PDB entry 6HBK | electron microscopy, 3.80 A resolution | chains P and Q of the 33 polymer chains in the assembly

Chain P:
Name: Echovirus 18 capsid protein 1
From: Echovirus E18
Reference sequence: Q8V635 (Q8V635_9ENTO); residues 1001-1287 here correspond to UniProt positions 569-855 (UniProt number = residue number - 432)
Chain sequence (287 residues; each row starts with the number of its first residue):
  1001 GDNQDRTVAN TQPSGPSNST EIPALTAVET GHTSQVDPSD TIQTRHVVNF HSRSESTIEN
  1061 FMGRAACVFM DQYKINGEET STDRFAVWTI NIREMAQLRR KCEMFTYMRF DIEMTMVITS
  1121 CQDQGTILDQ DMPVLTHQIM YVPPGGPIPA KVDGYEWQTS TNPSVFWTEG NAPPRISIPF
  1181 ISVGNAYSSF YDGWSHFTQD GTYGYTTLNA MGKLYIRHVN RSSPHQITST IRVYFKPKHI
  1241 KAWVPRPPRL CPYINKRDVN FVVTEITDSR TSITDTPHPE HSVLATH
Disordered / not traced: 1001-1042, 1123-1131, 1276-1287

Chain Q:
Name: Echovirus 18 capsid protein 3
From: Echovirus E18
Reference sequence: Q8V635 (Q8V635_9ENTO); residues 2001-2259 here correspond to UniProt positions 70-328 (UniProt number = residue number - 1931)
Chain sequence (259 residues; row label = number of the first residue in the row):
  2001 SPSAEECGYS DRVRSMTLGN STITTQESAN VVVGYGEWPS YLSDREATAE DQPTQPDVAT
  2061 CRFYTLESVQ WEKTSPGWWW KFPEALKNMG LFGQNMHYHY LGRAGYTIHV QCNASKFHQG
  2121 CLLVVCVPEA EMGCADTDTT FPATELTTED TPHVFTSDSI TGKKVQAAVC NAGMGVGVGN
  2181 LTIFPHQWIN LRTNNSATIV IPYINSVPMD NMFRHYNFTL MIIPFAPLNF TDGATAYVPI
  2241 TVTIAPMYAE YNGLRLAST
Disordered / not traced: 2001-2012, 2027-2029, 2044-2047, 2258-2259

How chain P and chain Q interact:
Contacting residue pairs (85; chain P residue first):
  R1093(P) with E2131(Q), salt bridge
  T1106(P) with E2129(Q)
  Y1107(P) with E2129(Q), hydrogen bond; I2204(Q), hydrogen bond (side chain-backbone); N2205(Q); S2206(Q)
  G1184(P) with S2206(Q)
  N1185(P) with S2206(Q), hydrogen bond (backbone-backbone); P2208(Q)
  A1186(P) with S2206(Q)
  F1190(P) with E2129(Q); E2131(Q)
  Y1191(P) with E2129(Q); E2131(Q); R2214(Q), hydrogen bond; H2215(Q)
  D1192(P) with E2129(Q), hydrogen bond (backbone-side chain); A2130(Q); E2131(Q); H2215(Q); Y2216(Q), hydrogen bond (backbone-backbone)
  G1193(P) with R2214(Q); H2215(Q)
  W1194(P) with F2141(Q), hydrophobic; A2143(Q), hydrophobic; L2146(Q), hydrophobic; R2214(Q), hydrogen bond (backbone-backbone); Y2216(Q), hydrogen bond
  S1195(P) with R2214(Q)
  F1197(P) with R2214(Q)
  Q1199(P) with A2143(Q)
  Y1203(P) with A2130(Q); E2131(Q); M2132(Q); F2141(Q), hydrophobic; L2146(Q), hydrophobic
  G1204(P) with E2131(Q)
  L1208(P) with S2206(Q)
  V1244(P) with Y2035(Q); P2128(Q), hydrophobic; I2204(Q), hydrophobic
  P1245(P) with Y2035(Q); I2183(Q), hydrophobic; F2184(Q)
  R1246(P) with P2128(Q), hydrogen bond (side chain-backbone); E2129(Q), hydrogen bond (side chain-backbone); I2183(Q); F2184(Q)
  P1247(P) with V2176(Q); N2180(Q); I2183(Q); F2184(Q)
  P1248(P) with V2176(Q); N2180(Q)
  R1249(P) with M2174(Q), hydrogen bond (side chain-backbone); G2175(Q)
  L1250(P) with C2170(Q); N2171(Q); G2175(Q), hydrogen bond (backbone-backbone); V2176(Q); G2177(Q)
  C1251(P) with N2171(Q), hydrogen bond; G2175(Q), hydrogen bond (backbone-backbone)
  I1254(P) with T2137(Q)
  V1259(P) with E2131(Q); M2132(Q); G2133(Q); M2174(Q)
  N1260(P) with G2133(Q); C2134(Q), hydrogen bond (side chain-backbone); T2137(Q); T2139(Q)
  F1261(P) with Q2166(Q); N2171(Q); G2173(Q); M2174(Q); G2175(Q)
  V1263(P) with S2159(Q); Q2166(Q); A2168(Q), hydrophobic; C2170(Q), hydrophobic; N2171(Q)
  T1264(P) with C2170(Q); N2171(Q), hydrogen bond (backbone-side chain)
  I1266(P) with C2170(Q)
Also at the interface, not in a pair above, chain P (36 interface residues in all): S1189, H1196, N1255, V1262
Also at the interface, not in a pair above, chain Q (39 interface residues in all): K2081, V2178, L2181, V2207, D2210, N2211

Overview:
36 residues of chain P and 39 residues of chain Q are in contact; the contacts include 16 hydrogen bonds and 1
salt bridge. Polar contacts include R1093(P)-E2131(Q), Y1107(P)-E2129(Q) and Y1107(P)-I2204(Q).
Here chain P is Echovirus 18 capsid protein 1 and chain Q is Echovirus 18 capsid protein 3, both from
Echovirus E18. Entry 6HBK (Echovirus 18 Open particle without one pentamer) was determined by electron
microscopy (same publication as 6HBG, 6HBH, 6HBJ, 6HBL and 6HHT).
